7ZYJ - chains F and G of the 28 polymer chains in the assembly; structure by electron microscopy, 2.70 A resolution.

== Chain F ==
Name: Proteasome alpha 1 subunit, putative
From: Leishmania tarentolae
Reference sequence: A0A640L0A1 (A0A640L0A1_LEITA); residues 1-428 here = UniProt positions 1-428
Sequence (428 residues; each row starts with the number of its first residue):
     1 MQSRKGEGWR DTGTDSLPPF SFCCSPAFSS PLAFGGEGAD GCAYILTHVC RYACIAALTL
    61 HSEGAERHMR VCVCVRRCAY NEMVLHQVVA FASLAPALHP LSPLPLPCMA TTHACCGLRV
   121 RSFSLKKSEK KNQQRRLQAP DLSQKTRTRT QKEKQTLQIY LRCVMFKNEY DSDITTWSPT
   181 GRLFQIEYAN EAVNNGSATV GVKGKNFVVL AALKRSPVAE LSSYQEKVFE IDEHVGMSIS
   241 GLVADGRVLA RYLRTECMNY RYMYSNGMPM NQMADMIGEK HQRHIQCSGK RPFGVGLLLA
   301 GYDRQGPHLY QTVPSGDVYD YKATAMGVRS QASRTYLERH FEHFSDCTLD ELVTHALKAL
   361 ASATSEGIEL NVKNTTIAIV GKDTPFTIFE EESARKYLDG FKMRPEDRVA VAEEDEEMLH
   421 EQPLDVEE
Disordered / not traced: 1-167, 406-428

== Chain G ==
Name: Proteasome alpha 7 subunit, putative
From: Leishmania tarentolae
Reference sequence: A0A640KJI7 (A0A640KJI7_LEITA); numbering as in UniProt (aligned over 1-238)
Sequence (238 residues; row label = number of the first residue in the row):
     1 MAGTGSGHDQ STDVFSAEGR VFQVEYAGKA VDNSSTAVAA CCKDGVVVAV EKVHTSRMLE
    61 KGSNNRIHAV DRQAGICICG LLPDGRAIVS RARQEAENSR DIFATPIRGS VLANRVGEFM
   121 HAYTTHFAYR PFGCSAIIAS YADDGPQLFV SDPSGTVAGY YGVALGKAKT VAKSELEKLD
   181 FSSLTCDEAV GKLASILHEV HDKQKDKLYE VEVAWVCDKS DRKFVHVPAD MVPAETSH
Disordered / not traced: 1-5, 236-238

== Interface between chain F and chain G ==
Pairs across the interface (65):
  Glu169(F) - Gln10(G)
  Tyr170(F) - Asp9(G)  hydrogen bond
  Tyr170(F) - Gln10(G)
  Ile174(F) - Arg130(G)
  Thr175(F) - Gln23(G)
  Thr175(F) - Ala128(G)
  Thr175(F) - Arg130(G)
  Thr176(F) - Gln10(G)  hydrogen bond (side chain-backbone)
  Thr176(F) - Gln23(G)
  Trp177(F) - Gln23(G)  hydrogen bond (backbone-side chain)
  Trp177(F) - Tyr26(G)
  Trp177(F) - Ala27(G)
  Trp177(F) - Ala30(G)  hydrophobic
  Trp177(F) - Leu81(G)  hydrophobic
  Trp177(F) - Arg130(G)
  Trp177(F) - Pro131(G)  hydrogen bond (side chain-backbone)
  Trp177(F) - Gly133(G)
  Ser178(F) - Tyr26(G)
  Pro179(F) - Tyr26(G)  hydrophobic
  Thr180(F) - Lys29(G)
  Thr180(F) - Asn33(G)
  Gly181(F) - Tyr26(G)
  Gly181(F) - Ala30(G)
  Leu183(F) - Leu81(G)  hydrophobic
  Leu183(F) - Arg130(G)
  Lys203(F) - Glu60(G)  salt bridge
  Asp275(F) - Arg86(G)  salt bridge
  Glu279(F) - Ser90(G)
  Gln282(F) - Pro83(G)
  Gln282(F) - Asp84(G)  hydrogen bond
  Gln282(F) - Ala87(G)
  Ile285(F) - Arg130(G)  hydrogen bond (backbone-side chain)
  Gln286(F) - Asp84(G)
  Gln286(F) - Tyr123(G)
  Gln286(F) - Ala128(G)
  Gln286(F) - Tyr129(G)
  Gln286(F) - Arg130(G)  hydrogen bond (side chain-backbone)
  Gln286(F) - Phe132(G)
  Cys287(F) - Ala128(G)
  Cys287(F) - Tyr129(G)  hydrophobic
  Ser288(F) - Ala128(G)  hydrogen bond (backbone-backbone)
  Ser315(F) - Pro83(G)
  Asp317(F) - Leu82(G)
  Asp317(F) - Pro83(G)
  Val318(F) - Asn64(G)
  Tyr319(F) - Leu59(G)  hydrophobic
  Tyr319(F) - Ser63(G)
  Tyr319(F) - Asn64(G)
  Asp320(F) - Leu59(G)
  Asp320(F) - Glu60(G)  hydrogen bond (backbone-backbone)
  Asp320(F) - Ser63(G)  hydrogen bond (backbone-side chain)
  Tyr321(F) - Ser56(G)
  Tyr321(F) - Met58(G)
  Tyr321(F) - Leu59(G)  hydrophobic
  Tyr321(F) - Glu60(G)
  Lys322(F) - Met58(G)  hydrogen bond (backbone-backbone)
  Lys322(F) - Leu59(G)
  Lys322(F) - Glu60(G)  salt bridge
  Ala323(F) - Met58(G)
  Arg334(F) - Met58(G)
  Leu337(F) - Met58(G)
  Glu338(F) - Arg57(G)
  Glu338(F) - Met58(G)
  Phe341(F) - Arg57(G)
  Phe341(F) - Met58(G)  hydrophobic
Other interface residues (no listed pair), chain F (33 interface residues in all): Gly316, Thr324
Other interface residues (no listed pair), chain G (31 interface residues in all): Lys61, Phe127

== Summary ==
33 residues of chain F and 31 residues of chain G are in contact; the contacts include 11 hydrogen bonds and 3
salt bridges. Polar contacts include Lys203(F)-Glu60(G), Asp275(F)-Arg86(G) and Lys322(F)-Glu60(G).
Here chain F is Proteasome alpha 1 subunit, putative and chain G is Proteasome alpha 7 subunit, putative, both
from Leishmania tarentolae. Entry 7ZYJ (Leishmania tarentolae proteasome 20S subunit in complex with compound
2) was determined by electron microscopy.
